2B8K - chains C and K of the 12 polymer chains in the assembly; structure by X-ray diffraction, 4.15 A resolution (low resolution: residue-level contacts below are approximate; hydrogen-bond / salt-bridge calls are withheld).

== Chain C ==
Name: DNA-directed RNA polymerase II 45 kDa polypeptide
Source organism: Saccharomyces cerevisiae
Notes: EC 2.7.7.6
UniProtKB: P16370 (RPB3_YEAST); residue numbers follow UniProt; this construct covers 1-318
Chain sequence (318 residues; row label = number of the first residue in the row):
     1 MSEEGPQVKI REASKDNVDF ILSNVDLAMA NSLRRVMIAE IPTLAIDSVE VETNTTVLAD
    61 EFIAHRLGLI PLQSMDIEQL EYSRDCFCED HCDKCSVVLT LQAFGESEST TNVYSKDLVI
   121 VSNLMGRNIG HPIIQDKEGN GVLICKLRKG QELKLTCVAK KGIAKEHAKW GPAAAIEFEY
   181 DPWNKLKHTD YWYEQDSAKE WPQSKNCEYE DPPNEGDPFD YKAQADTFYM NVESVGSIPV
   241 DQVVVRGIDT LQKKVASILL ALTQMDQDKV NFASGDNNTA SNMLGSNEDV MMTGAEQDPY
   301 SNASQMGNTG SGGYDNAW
Disordered / not traced: 1-2, 269-318
Metal / ion sites: Zn2+: Cys-88, Cys-92
Swiss-Prot annotation at these positions:
  - binding site (Zn(2+)): Cys-86, Cys-88, Cys-92, Cys-95
  - modified residue: Ser-2 (N-acetylserine)
  - natural variant: Ala-30 (A30D: In mutant RPB3-1)
  - mutagenesis: Lys-9 (K9E: Transcript termination readthrough)

== Chain K ==
Name: DNA-directed RNA polymerase II 13.6 kDa polypeptide
Source organism: Saccharomyces cerevisiae
Notes: EC 2.7.7.6
UniProtKB: P38902 (RPB11_YEAST); residue numbers follow UniProt; this construct covers 1-120
Chain sequence (120 residues; row label = number of the first residue in the row):
     1 MNAPDRFELF LLGEGESKLK IDPDTKAPNA VVITFEKEDH TLGNLIRAEL LNDRKVLFAA
    61 YKVEHPFFAR FKLRIQTTEG YDPKDALKNA CNSIINKLGA LKTNFETEWN LQTLAADDAF
Disordered / not traced: 116-120
Swiss-Prot annotation at these positions:
  - mutagenesis: Glu-108 (E108G/V: Transcript termination readthrough; E108K: Transcript termination readthrough. Lethal), Leu-111 (L111P: Transcript termination readthrough), Leu-114 (L114P: Transcript termination readthrough)

== Chain C / chain K interface ==
Contacting residue pairs - 56 pairs, chain C then chain K:
  Glu-3(C) / Ala-100(K)
  Glu-3(C) / Asn-104(K)
  Pro-6(C) / Lys-97(K)
  Gln-7(C) / Asn-104(K)
  Val-8(C) / Leu-101(K)
  Val-8(C) / Glu-108(K)
  Lys-9(C) / Glu-108(K)
  Ile-10(C) / Glu-108(K)
  Ile-10(C) / Trp-109(K)
  Ala-13(C) / Leu-114(K)
  Ser-14(C) / Trp-109(K)
  Ser-14(C) / Leu-114(K)
  Val-18(C) / Trp-109(K)
  Leu-22(C) / Leu-101(K)
  Ala-28(C) / Asn-44(K)
  Ala-28(C) / Ala-48(K)
  Met-29(C) / Leu-98(K)
  Ser-32(C) / Thr-41(K)
  Ser-32(C) / Leu-45(K)
  Arg-35(C) / Asp-39(K)
  Arg-35(C) / His-40(K)
  Arg-35(C) / Thr-41(K)
  Val-36(C) / Thr-41(K)
  Glu-40(C) / Thr-41(K)
  Arg-84(C) / Phe-10(K)
  Arg-84(C) / Leu-11(K)
  Lys-165(C) / Arg-6(K)
  Lys-165(C) / Leu-9(K)
  Lys-165(C) / Asp-39(K)
  Glu-166(C) / Arg-6(K)
  Glu-166(C) / Phe-7(K)
  Glu-166(C) / Phe-10(K)
  His-167(C) / Arg-6(K)
  Asp-241(C) / Trp-109(K)
  Val-244(C) / Phe-105(K)
  Val-245(C) / Lys-102(K)
  Val-245(C) / Phe-105(K)
  Ile-248(C) / Leu-98(K)
  Ile-248(C) / Leu-101(K)
  Asp-249(C) / Lys-102(K)
  Gln-252(C) / Ile-95(K)
  Gln-252(C) / Leu-98(K)
  Gln-252(C) / Gly-99(K)
  Gln-252(C) / Lys-102(K)
  Lys-254(C) / Glu-38(K)
  Lys-254(C) / Leu-42(K)
  Val-255(C) / Leu-42(K)
  Val-255(C) / Cys-91(K)
  Val-255(C) / Ile-94(K)
  Leu-259(C) / Lys-88(K)
  Leu-259(C) / Cys-91(K)
  Leu-259(C) / Asn-92(K)
  Leu-262(C) / Leu-19(K)
  Leu-262(C) / Leu-87(K)
  Leu-262(C) / Lys-88(K)
  Met-265(C) / Leu-19(K)
Interface residues without a listed pair, chain C (38 interface residues in all): Arg-11, Phe-20, Asp-26, Leu-251, Ala-256, Ile-258, Asp-266
Interface residues without a listed pair, chain K (40 interface residues in all): Ser-17, Ile-21, Phe-35, Glu-49, Asn-52, Lys-84, Glu-106, Gln-112, Thr-113

== In short ==
38 residues of chain C face 40 of chain K across their interface. Cys-88(C) and Cys-92(C) coordinate Zn2+.
Curated annotation (UniProt) lists 4 Zn2+-binding residues and one mutagenesis site on chain C; 3 mutagenesis
sites on chain K.
Chain C is DNA-directed RNA polymerase II 45 kDa polypeptide and chain K is DNA-directed RNA polymerase II
13.6 kDa polypeptide, both from Saccharomyces cerevisiae; the structure, 12-subunit RNA Polymerase II, was
determined by X-ray diffraction.
